1YCB - chain A; structure by X-ray diffraction, 2.10 A resolution.

# Chain A
Name: Myoglobin
Organism: Sus scrofa
UniProtKB: P02189 (MYG_PIG); residues 1-153 here = UniProt positions 1-153
Amino-acid sequence (153 residues; numbered 1 to 153; the number before each row is that of its first residue):
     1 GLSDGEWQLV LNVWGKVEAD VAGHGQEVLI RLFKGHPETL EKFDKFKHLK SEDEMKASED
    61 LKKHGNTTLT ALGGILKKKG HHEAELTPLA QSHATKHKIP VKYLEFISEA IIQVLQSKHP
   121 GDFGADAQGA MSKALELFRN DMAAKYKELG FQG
Differences from the reference sequence: conflict Thr-68 (Val in P02189)
Metal / ion sites: heme Fe near His-93 (its only coordinating residue here)
Ligand contacts: heme (HEM): Thr-39, Lys-42, Phe-43, Lys-45, His-64, Thr-67, Thr-68, Ala-71, Leu-72, Pro-88, Leu-89, Ser-92, His-93, Lys-96, His-97, Ile-99, Tyr-103, Leu-104, Ile-107, Ile-111, Phe-138

# In short
Chain A binds heme.
Chain A is Myoglobin (Sus scrofa); the structure, Distal pocket polarity in ligand binding to myoglobin: deoxy
and carbonmonoxy forms of a threonine68 (E11) ..., was determined by X-ray diffraction, deposited together
with 1YCA.
